8W1O - chains B and K of the 14 polymer chains in the assembly; structure by electron microscopy, 2.80 A resolution.

# Chain B
Molecule: Core protein VP3
Source organism: Bluetongue virus (serotype 1 / isolate South Africa)
Reference sequence: Q1AE73 (Q1AE73_9REOV); numbering as in UniProt (aligned over 1-901)
Chain sequence (901 residues; each row starts with the number of its first residue):
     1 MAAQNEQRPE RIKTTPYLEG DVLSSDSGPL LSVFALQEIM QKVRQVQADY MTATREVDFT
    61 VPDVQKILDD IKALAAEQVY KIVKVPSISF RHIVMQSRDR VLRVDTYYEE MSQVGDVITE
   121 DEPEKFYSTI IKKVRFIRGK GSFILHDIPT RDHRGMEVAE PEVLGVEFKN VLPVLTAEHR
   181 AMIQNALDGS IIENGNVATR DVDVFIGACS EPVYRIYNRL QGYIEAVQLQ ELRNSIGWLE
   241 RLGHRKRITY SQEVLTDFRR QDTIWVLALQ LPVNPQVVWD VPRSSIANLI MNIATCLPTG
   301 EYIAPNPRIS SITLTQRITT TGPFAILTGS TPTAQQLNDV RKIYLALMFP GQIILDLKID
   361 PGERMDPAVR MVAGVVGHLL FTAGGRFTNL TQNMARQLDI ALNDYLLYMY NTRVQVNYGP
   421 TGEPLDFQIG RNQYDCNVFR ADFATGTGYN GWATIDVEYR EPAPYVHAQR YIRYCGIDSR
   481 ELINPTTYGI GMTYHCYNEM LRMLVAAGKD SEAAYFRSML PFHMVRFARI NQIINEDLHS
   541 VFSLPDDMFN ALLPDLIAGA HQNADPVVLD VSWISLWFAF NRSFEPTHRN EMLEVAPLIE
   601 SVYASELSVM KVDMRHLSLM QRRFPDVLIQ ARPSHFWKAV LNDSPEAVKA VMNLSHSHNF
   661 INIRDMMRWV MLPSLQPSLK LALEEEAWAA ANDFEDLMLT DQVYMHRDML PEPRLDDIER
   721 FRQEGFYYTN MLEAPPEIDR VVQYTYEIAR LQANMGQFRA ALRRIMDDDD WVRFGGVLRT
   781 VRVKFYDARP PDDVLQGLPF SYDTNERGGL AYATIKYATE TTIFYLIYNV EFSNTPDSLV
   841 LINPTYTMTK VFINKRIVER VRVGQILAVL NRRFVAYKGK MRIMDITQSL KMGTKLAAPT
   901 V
Unresolved in the structure: 1-6, 804-813
From the paper describing this entry:
  - mutagenesis - R431F: abolished growth in response to reverse genetics method

# Chain K
Molecule: RNA-directed RNA polymerase
Source organism: Bluetongue virus (serotype 1 / isolate South Africa)
Notes: EC 2.7.7.48
Reference sequence: W0G557 (W0G557_9REOV); residue numbers follow UniProt; this construct covers 1-1302
Chain sequence (1302 residues; each row starts with the number of its first residue):
     1 MVAITVQGAQ LIKRVVERFY PGIAFNINEG ACYIYKFSDH IRRIRMKHGT KYRRQAEEII
    61 RNISLRKERL YGIPVLDEVE WKYVFDGQTF QSYAFEVYVN SILPWSELDP EEEFLRNYRV
   121 SREMTEVEKF IEFRAKNEMQ IYGDIPIKVW CCFINELSAE LKHVPLGMQV MADFVNRFDS
   181 PFHQGNRDLS NLEDFQVAYT TPLLFEMCCM ESILEFNIKM RMREEEISAL EFGDMKVDPV
   241 GLLREFFILC LPHPKKINNV LRAPYSWFVK MWGVGADPIV VLQSTAGDDR NSKDVFYDKF
   301 RTEPNRYKAL FRSSFYNESR RMNEEKILEA VKYSQKLGSH DRRLPLFEKM LKTVYTTPFY
   361 PHKSSNMILA SFLLSIQTIT GYGRAWVKNV STEFDKQLKP NPSNLVQDVS DLTREFFKQA
   421 YVEAKERREE IVKPEDLYTS MLRLARNTSS GFSTEIYVKK RFGPRLRDKD LIKINSRIKA
   481 LVIFTKGHTV FTDEELHKKY NSVELYQTKG SRDVPIKATR TIYSINLSVL VPQLIVTLPL
   541 NEYFSRVGGI TSPDYKKIGG KVIVGDLEAT GSRVMDAADC FRNSADRDIF TIAIDYSEYD
   601 THLTRHNFRT GMLQGIREAM APYRDLRYEG YTLEQIIDFG YGEGRVANTL WNGKRRLFKT
   661 TFDAYIRLDE SERDKGSFKV PKGVLPVSSV DVANRIAVDK GFDTLIAATD GSDLALIDTH
   721 LSGENSTLIA NSMHNMAIGT LMQREVGREQ PGVLTFLSEQ YVGDDTLFYT KLHTTDTKVF
   781 DKVAASIFDT VAKCGHEASP SKTMMTPYSV EKTQTHAKQG CYVPQDRMMI ISSERRKDIE
   841 DVQGYVRSQV QTMITKVSRG FCHDLAQLIL MLKTTFIGAW KMKRTIKEDA MYRDRKFDSN
   901 DEDGFTLIQI RNPLALYVPI GWNGYGAHPA ALNIVMTEEM YVDSIMISKL DEIMAPIRRI
   961 VHDIPPCWNE TQGDKRGLIS ATKMSFFSKM ARPAVQAALS DPQIINLVEE LPLGEFSPGR
  1021 ISRTMMHSAL LKESSARTLL SSGYELEYQK ALNSWITQVS MRLGEESGVI STSYAKLFDV
  1081 YFEGELDGAP HMFPDQNLSP QFYIQKMMIG PRVSSRVRNS YVDRIDVILR KDVVMRGFIT
  1141 ANTILNVIEK LGTNHSVGDL VTVFTLMNIE TRVAEELAEY MTSEKIRFDA LKLLKKGIAG
  1201 DEFTMSLNVA TQDFIDTYLA YPYQLTKTEV DAISLYCTQM IMLRAALGLP KKKMKIVVTD
  1261 DAKKRYKIRL QRFRTHVPKI KVLKKLIDPN RMTVRNLENQ FV
Unresolved in the structure: 1, 445-447, 463-470

# Chain B / chain K interface
Contacting residue pairs - 4 pairs, chain B then chain K:
  R364(B) - Y555(K)  hydrogen bond (side chain-backbone)
  R364(B) - K556(K)
  M365(B) - K556(K)
  D366(B) - K556(K)
Other interface residues (no listed pair), chain B (5 interface residues in all): Q316, T331
Other interface residues (no listed pair), chain K (6 interface residues in all): E415, P553, D554, D625

# In short
5 residues of chain B face 6 of chain K across their interface; the contacts include 1 hydrogen bond. Its one
hydrogen-bonded contact is R364(B)-Y555(K). The paper reports that R431F of chain B abolishes growth in
response to reverse genetics method.
Here chain B is Core protein VP3 and chain K is RNA-directed RNA polymerase, both from Bluetongue virus
(serotype 1 / isolate South Africa). Entry 8W1O (Cryo-EM structure of BTV virion) was determined by electron
microscopy (same publication as 8W12, 8W19, 8W1C, 8W1R and 8W1S).
